2XQN - chains M and T of the 3 polymer chains in the assembly; structure by X-ray diffraction, 2.62 A resolution.

Chain M:
Molecule: Enabled homolog
Source organism: Homo sapiens
Notes: fragment: evh1 domain, residues 1-115
Reference sequence: Q8N8S7 (ENAH_HUMAN); residues 1-116 here correspond to UniProt positions 571-686 (UniProt number = residue number + 570)
Sequence (119 residues; each row starts with the number of its first residue; numbers below 1 keep their minus sign (Ala-2 is residue -2)):
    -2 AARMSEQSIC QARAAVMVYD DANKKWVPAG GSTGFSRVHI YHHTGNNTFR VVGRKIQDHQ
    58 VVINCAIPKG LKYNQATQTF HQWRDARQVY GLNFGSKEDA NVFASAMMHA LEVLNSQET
Disordered / not traced: 114-116
Construct notes: expression tag (-2 to 0)

Chain T:
Molecule: Testin
Source organism: Homo sapiens
Notes: fragment: lim domains 2 and 3, residues 296-421
Reference sequence: Q9UGI8 (TES_HUMAN); residues 296-421 here correspond to UniProt positions 287-412 (UniProt number = residue number - 9)
Sequence (126 residues; row label = number of the first residue in the row):
   296 SEKPRCAGCD ELIFSNEYTQ AENQNWHLKH FCCFDCDSIL AGEIYVMVND KPVCKPCYVK
   356 NHAVVCQGCH NAIDPEVQRV TYNNFSWHAS TECFLCSCCS KCLIGQKFMP VEGMVFCSVE
   416 CKKRMS
Disordered / not traced: 296
Metal / ion sites: Zn2+ site 1: Cys301, Cys304, His322, His325; Zn2+ site 2: Cys328, Cys331, Cys349, Cys352; Zn2+ site 3: Cys361, Cys364, His383, Cys388; Zn2+ site 4: Cys391, Cys394, Cys412, Cys416; Zn2+ site 5: Cys393, Cys416 (shared with 1 residue of chain A)
Reported in the primary citation:
  - mutagenesis - C328A: abolished binding to Actin-like protein 7A
  - Zn2+ coordination: Cys328 (citing earlier work)

How chain M and chain T interact:
Residue-residue contacts (23; chain M residue first):
  Arg10(M) with Met409(T); Met420(T), hydrogen bond (side chain-backbone); Ser421(T)
  Met14(M) with Gly363(T); Cys364(T)
  Lys22(M) with Asn366(T)
  Trp23(M) with Cys364(T); His365(T); Asn366(T), hydrogen bond (backbone-side chain)
  Thr30(M) with Glu387(T); Leu390(T)
  Phe32(M) with Ser392(T); Met409(T), hydrophobic
  Gln54(M) with Cys393(T), hydrogen bond (side chain-backbone); Cys394(T); Ser395(T), hydrogen bond
  Phe77(M) with His365(T)
  Asn90(M) with Gln362(T), hydrogen bond (side chain-backbone); Gly363(T)
  Gly92(M) with Gly408(T); Met409(T)
  Ser93(M) with Glu407(T)
  Lys94(M) with Glu407(T), hydrogen bond (backbone-side chain)
Also at the interface, not in a pair above, chain M (13 interface residues in all): Ile53
Also at the interface, not in a pair above, chain T (17 interface residues in all): Val406

Overview:
Chain M and chain T form an interface of 13 and 17 residues respectively; the contacts include 6 hydrogen
bonds. Polar contacts include Arg10(M)-Met420(T), Trp23(M)-Asn366(T) and Gln54(M)-Cys393(T). The Zn2+ site 5
is built by Cys393(T) and Cys416(T). The paper reports that C328A of chain T abolishes binding to Actin-like
protein 7A; Zn2+ coordination by Cys328(T).
Chain M is Enabled homolog and chain T is Testin, both from Homo sapiens; the structure, Complex of the 2nd
and 3rd LIM domains of TES with the EVH1 DOMAIN of MENA ..., was determined by X-ray diffraction.
